PDB entry 6QK7 | electron microscopy, 3.30 A resolution | chains A and D of the 4 polymer chains in the assembly

== Chain A (and D) ==
Molecule: Elongator complex protein 1
Organism: Saccharomyces cerevisiae (strain ATCC 204508 / S288c)
Notes: chain D of this document is another copy of the same molecule, construct and numbering; everything in this record applies to it too
UniProt: Q06706 (ELP1_YEAST); residues 1-1349 here = UniProt positions 1-1349
Sequence (1349 residues; each row starts with the number of its first residue):
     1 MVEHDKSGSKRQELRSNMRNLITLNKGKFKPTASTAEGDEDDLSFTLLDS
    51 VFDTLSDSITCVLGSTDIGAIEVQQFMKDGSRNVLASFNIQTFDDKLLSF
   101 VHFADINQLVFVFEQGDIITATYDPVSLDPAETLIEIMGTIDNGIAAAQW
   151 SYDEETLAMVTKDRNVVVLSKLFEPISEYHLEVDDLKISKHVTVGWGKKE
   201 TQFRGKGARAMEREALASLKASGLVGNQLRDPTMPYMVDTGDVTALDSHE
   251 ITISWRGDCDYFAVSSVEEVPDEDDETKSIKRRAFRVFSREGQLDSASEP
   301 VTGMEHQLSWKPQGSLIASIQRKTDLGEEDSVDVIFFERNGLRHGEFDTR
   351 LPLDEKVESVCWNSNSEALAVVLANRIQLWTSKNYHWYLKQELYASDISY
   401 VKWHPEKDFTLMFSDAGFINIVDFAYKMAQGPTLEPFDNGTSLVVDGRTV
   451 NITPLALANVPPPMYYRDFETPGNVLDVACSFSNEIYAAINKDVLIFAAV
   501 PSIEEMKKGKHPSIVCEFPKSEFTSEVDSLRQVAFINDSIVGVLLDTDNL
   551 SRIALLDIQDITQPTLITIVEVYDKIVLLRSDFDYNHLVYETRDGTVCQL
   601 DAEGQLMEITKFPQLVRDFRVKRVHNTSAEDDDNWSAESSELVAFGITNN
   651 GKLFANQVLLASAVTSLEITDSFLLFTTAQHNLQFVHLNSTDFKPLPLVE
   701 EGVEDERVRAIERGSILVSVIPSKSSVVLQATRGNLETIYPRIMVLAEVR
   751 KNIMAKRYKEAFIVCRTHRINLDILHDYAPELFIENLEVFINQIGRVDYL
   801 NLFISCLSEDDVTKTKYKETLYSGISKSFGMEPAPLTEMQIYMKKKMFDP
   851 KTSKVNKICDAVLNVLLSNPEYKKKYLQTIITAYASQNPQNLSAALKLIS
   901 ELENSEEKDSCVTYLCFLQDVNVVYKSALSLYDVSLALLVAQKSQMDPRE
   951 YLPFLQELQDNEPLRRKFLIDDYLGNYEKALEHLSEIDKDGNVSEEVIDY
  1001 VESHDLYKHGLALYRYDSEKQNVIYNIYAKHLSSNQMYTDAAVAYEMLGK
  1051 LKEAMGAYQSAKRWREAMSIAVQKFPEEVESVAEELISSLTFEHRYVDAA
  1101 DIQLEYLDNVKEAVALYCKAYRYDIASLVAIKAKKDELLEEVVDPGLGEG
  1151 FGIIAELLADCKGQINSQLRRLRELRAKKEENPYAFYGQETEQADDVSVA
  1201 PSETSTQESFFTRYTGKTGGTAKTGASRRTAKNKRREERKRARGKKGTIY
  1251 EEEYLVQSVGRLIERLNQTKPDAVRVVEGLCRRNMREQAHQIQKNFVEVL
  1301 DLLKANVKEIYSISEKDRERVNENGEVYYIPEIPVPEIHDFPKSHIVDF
Not modelled in the structure: 1-17, 184-238, 271-279, 1174-1251, 1308-1336 (chain D: 1-1005, 1172-1251, 1311-1336)
Curated features (UniProtKB/Swiss-Prot):
  - region: R1228 to K1246 (Required for binding to tRNA)
  - modified residue (Phosphoserine): S529, S539, S551, S636, S828, S1198, S1202, S1205, S1209

== Chain A / chain D interface ==
Residue-residue contacts - 57 pairs, chain A then chain D:
  L1011(A) - F1349(D)  hydrophobic
  R1015(A) - E1287(D)  salt bridge
  S1018(A) - R1286(D)
  Q1021(A) - R1286(D)  hydrogen bond
  N1022(A) - R1286(D)
  Y1025(A) - R1286(D)  hydrogen bond
  Y1028(A) - H1345(D)  hydrogen bond (side chain-backbone)
  D1040(A) - H1345(D)  hydrogen bond (side chain-backbone)
  D1040(A) - I1346(D)
  V1043(A) - I1346(D)  hydrophobic
  A1044(A) - I1346(D)
  E1046(A) - R1282(D)  salt bridge
  M1047(A) - C1281(D)
  M1047(A) - N1284(D)
  M1047(A) - R1286(D)
  R1063(A) - E1278(D)  salt bridge
  R1065(A) - R1122(D)
  R1065(A) - I1125(D)
  R1065(A) - L1128(D)
  E1066(A) - D1124(D)
  E1066(A) - R1282(D)
  V1072(A) - I1131(D)  hydrophobic
  Q1073(A) - I1131(D)
  E1105(A) - K1132(D)
  Y1106(A) - L1128(D)
  Y1106(A) - K1132(D)
  R1122(A) - R1065(D)
  D1124(A) - R1065(D)
  D1124(A) - E1066(D)
  I1125(A) - R1065(D)
  L1128(A) - W1064(D)  hydrophobic
  L1128(A) - R1065(D)
  L1128(A) - S1069(D)
  L1128(A) - Y1106(D)
  I1131(A) - S1069(D)
  K1132(A) - E1105(D)
  K1132(A) - Y1106(D)
  E1278(A) - V1043(D)
  E1278(A) - R1063(D)  salt bridge
  R1282(A) - E1046(D)
  R1286(A) - S1018(D)  hydrogen bond
  R1286(A) - Q1021(D)
  E1287(A) - R1015(D)  salt bridge
  H1290(A) - R1015(D)
  H1345(A) - Y1028(D)
  H1345(A) - M1037(D)
  H1345(A) - D1040(D)  hydrogen bond (backbone-side chain)
  I1346(A) - L1011(D)
  I1346(A) - Y1025(D)  hydrophobic
  I1346(A) - D1040(D)
  I1346(A) - V1043(D)  hydrophobic
  I1346(A) - A1044(D)
  D1348(A) - K1008(D)  salt bridge
  F1349(A) - K1008(D)
  F1349(A) - L1011(D)  hydrophobic
  F1349(A) - A1012(D)  hydrophobic
  F1349(A) - R1015(D)
Also at the interface, not in a pair above, chain A (41 interface residues in all): K1008, A1012, L1032, Y1058, S1069, C1281, S1344
Also at the interface, not in a pair above, chain D (43 interface residues in all): L1032, T1039, M1047, M1068, V1072, Q1073, H1290, S1344

== In short ==
41 residues of chain A face 43 of chain D across their interface, with 6 hydrogen bonds and 6 salt bridges.
Polar pairs include R1015(A)-E1287(D), E1046(A)-R1282(D) and R1063(A)-E1278(D).
Chain A and chain D are both Elongator complex protein 1 (Saccharomyces cerevisiae (strain ATCC 204508 /
S288c)); the structure, Elongator catalytic subcomplex Elp123 lobe, was determined by electron microscopy.
